PDB entry 9IUF | electron microscopy, 1.78 A resolution | chains C and F of the 18 polymer chains in the assembly

# Chain C (and F)
Molecule: CFA/III pilin
Source organism: Escherichia coli
Notes: chain F of this document is another copy of the same molecule, construct and numbering; everything in this record applies to it too
Reference sequence: Q59393 (Q59393_ECOLX); residues 1-208 here correspond to UniProt positions 31-238 (UniProt number = residue number + 30)
Amino-acid sequence (208 residues; row label = number of the first residue in the row):
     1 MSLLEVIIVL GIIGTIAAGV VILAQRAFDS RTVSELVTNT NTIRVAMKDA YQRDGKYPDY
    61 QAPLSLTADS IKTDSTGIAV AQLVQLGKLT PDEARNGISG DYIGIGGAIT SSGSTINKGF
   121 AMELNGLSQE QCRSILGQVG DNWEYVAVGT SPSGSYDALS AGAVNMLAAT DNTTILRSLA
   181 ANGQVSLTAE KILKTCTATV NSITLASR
Disulfide bonds: Cys132-Cys196

# Interface between chain C and chain F
Contacting residue pairs - 14 pairs, chain C then chain F:
  Met1(C) - Val9(F)
  Ser2(C) - Met1(F)
  Ser2(C) - Glu5(F)
  Ser2(C) - Val9(F)
  Leu3(C) - Glu5(F)  hydrogen bond (backbone-side chain)
  Leu3(C) - Ile8(F)  hydrophobic
  Leu3(C) - Val9(F)  hydrophobic
  Val6(C) - Val9(F)  hydrophobic
  Ala68(C) - Ser186(F)
  Asp69(C) - Gln184(F)
  Asp69(C) - Val185(F)
  Asp69(C) - Ser186(F)  hydrogen bond (side chain-backbone)
  Lys72(C) - Gln184(F)  hydrogen bond (side chain-backbone)
  Lys72(C) - Ser186(F)
Also at the interface, not in a pair above, chain F (9 interface residues in all): Ile12, Thr188

# Overview
7 residues of chain C face 9 of chain F across their interface; the contacts include 3 hydrogen bonds. Among
the polar pairs are Leu3(C)-Glu5(F), Asp69(C)-Ser186(F) and Lys72(C)-Gln184(F).
Both chains are CFA/III pilin (Escherichia coli). Entry 9IUF (Cryo-EM structure of the type IVb pilus from
enterotoxigenic Escherichia coli) was determined by electron microscopy (same publication as 9IUG).
